PDB entry 8ANV | X-ray diffraction, 2.20 A resolution | chains B and F of the 4 polymer chains in the assembly

Chain B:
Protein: YopN. Phi3T_93
From: Bacillus phage phi3T
UniProt: A0A1P8CWW1 (A0A1P8CWW1_BPPHT); residue numbers follow UniProt; this construct covers 1-81
Chain sequence (82 residues; row label = number of the first residue in the row; numbering starts at 0):
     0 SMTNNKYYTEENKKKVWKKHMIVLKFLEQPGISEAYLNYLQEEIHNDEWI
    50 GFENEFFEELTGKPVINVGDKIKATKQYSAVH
Unresolved in the structure: 0, 68-81
Construct notes: expression tag (0)
Bound ions: Ni2+: His-44, Asp-46, Glu-47 (shared with 1 residue of chain A)

Chain F:
Protein: Arbitrium putative lysogeny regulator
From: Bacillus phage phi3T
UniProt: A0A1P8CWW2 (A0A1P8CWW2_BPPHT); residues 1-51 here = UniProt positions 1-51
Chain sequence (52 residues; each row starts with the number of its first residue; numbering starts at 0):
     0 SMKRALGKAISYEEMAKGYEEMAAINSIIAQEDNHLENEAEMIKTRYKTL
    50 AS
Unresolved in the structure: 0-9, 23-51
Construct notes: expression tag (0)

How chain B and chain F interact:
Pairs across the interface (14):
  Asn-4(B) / Glu-20(F)
  Lys-5(B) / Glu-20(F)  hydrogen bond (backbone-side chain)
  Tyr-6(B) / Glu-13(F)
  Tyr-6(B) / Lys-16(F)
  Tyr-6(B) / Gly-17(F)
  Tyr-6(B) / Glu-20(F)  hydrogen bond (backbone-side chain)
  Tyr-7(B) / Gly-17(F)
  Tyr-7(B) / Glu-20(F)  hydrogen bond (backbone-side chain)
  Tyr-7(B) / Met-21(F)
  Val-15(B) / Met-14(F)  hydrophobic
  Trp-48(B) / Tyr-11(F)
  Ile-49(B) / Tyr-18(F)  hydrogen bond (backbone-side chain)
  Gly-50(B) / Tyr-18(F)
  Phe-51(B) / Tyr-18(F)

Summary:
Chain B and chain F form an interface of 9 and 8 residues respectively, with 4 hydrogen bonds. Polar pairs
include Lys-5(B)/Glu-20(F), Tyr-6(B)/Glu-20(F) and Tyr-7(B)/Glu-20(F). His-44(B), Asp-46(B) and Glu-47(B) form
the Ni2+ site.
Here chain B is YopN. Phi3T_93 and chain F is Arbitrium putative lysogeny regulator, both from Bacillus phage
phi3T. Entry 8ANV (Crystal structure of phi3T_93 and phi3T AimX complex) was determined by X-ray diffraction
together with 8ANU and 8C8E from the same study.
